PDB entry 6UI7 | electron microscopy, 3.65 A resolution | chains C and B of the 4 polymer chains in the assembly

[Chain C (and B)]
Protein: Core protein
From: Hepatitis B virus
Notes: chain B of this document is another copy of the same molecule, construct and numbering; everything in this record applies to it too
UniProt: A0A0D4D613 (A0A0D4D613_HBV); residues 1-143 here = UniProt positions 1-143
Sequence (143 residues; row label = number of the first residue in the row):
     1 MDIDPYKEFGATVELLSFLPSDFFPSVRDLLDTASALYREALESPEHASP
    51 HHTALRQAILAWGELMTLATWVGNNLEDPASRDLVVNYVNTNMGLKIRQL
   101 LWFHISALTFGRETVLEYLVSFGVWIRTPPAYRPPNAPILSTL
Unresolved in the structure: 143 (chain B: fully traced)
Construct notes: conflict Ala48 (Cys in A0A0D4D613), Ala61 (Cys in A0A0D4D613), Ala107 (Cys in A0A0D4D613)
Reported in the primary citation:
  - conformationally variable residues: Met66, Tyr132

[How chain C and chain B interact]
Residue-residue contacts (18):
  Glu14(C) - Ser35(B)
  Glu14(C) - Arg39(B)  salt bridge
  Leu15(C) - Ala36(B)
  Phe18(C) - Asp32(B)
  Phe18(C) - Thr33(B)
  Phe18(C) - Ala36(B)  hydrophobic
  Val120(C) - Leu37(B)  hydrophobic
  Arg127(C) - Pro25(B)
  Arg127(C) - Asp29(B)  salt bridge
  Arg127(C) - Asp32(B)  salt bridge
  Pro129(C) - Asp22(B)
  Pro129(C) - Pro25(B)
  Tyr132(C) - Phe23(B)  hydrophobic
  Tyr132(C) - Phe122(B)  hydrophobic
  Tyr132(C) - Ala137(B)  hydrophobic
  Tyr132(C) - Ile139(B)
  Arg133(C) - Ile139(B)
  Pro134(C) - Ile139(B)  hydrophobic
Interface residues without a listed pair, chain C (11 interface residues in all): Thr128, Ala131
Interface residues without a listed pair, chain B (17 interface residues in all): Pro20, Trp125, Asn136, Pro138
From the paper, about this interface:
  - hot spots on chain B (mutagenesis) - F23A: abolished expression
  - hot spots on chain B (mutagenesis) - F122A: decreased expression

[Overview]
11 residues of chain C face 17 of chain B across their interface, with 3 salt bridges. Polar pairs include
Glu14(C)-Arg39(B), Arg127(C)-Asp29(B) and Arg127(C)-Asp32(B). The paper reports that F23A of chain B abolishes
expression; conformational variability at Met66(C) and Tyr132(C).
Both chains are Core protein (Hepatitis B virus). Entry 6UI7 (Hbv T=4 149C3A) was determined by electron
microscopy (same publication as 6UI6).
